Entry 3FD5 (X-ray diffraction, 1.90 A resolution); this record covers chains A and B.

# Chain A (and B)
Name: Selenide, water dikinase 1
Organism: Homo sapiens
Notes: EC 2.7.9.3; chain B of this document is another copy of the same molecule, construct and numbering; everything in this record applies to it too
UniProtKB: P49903 (SPS1_HUMAN); residues 1-392 here = UniProt positions 1-392
Chain sequence (394 residues; row label = number of the first residue in the row; numbers below 1 keep their minus sign (Gly-1 is residue -1)):
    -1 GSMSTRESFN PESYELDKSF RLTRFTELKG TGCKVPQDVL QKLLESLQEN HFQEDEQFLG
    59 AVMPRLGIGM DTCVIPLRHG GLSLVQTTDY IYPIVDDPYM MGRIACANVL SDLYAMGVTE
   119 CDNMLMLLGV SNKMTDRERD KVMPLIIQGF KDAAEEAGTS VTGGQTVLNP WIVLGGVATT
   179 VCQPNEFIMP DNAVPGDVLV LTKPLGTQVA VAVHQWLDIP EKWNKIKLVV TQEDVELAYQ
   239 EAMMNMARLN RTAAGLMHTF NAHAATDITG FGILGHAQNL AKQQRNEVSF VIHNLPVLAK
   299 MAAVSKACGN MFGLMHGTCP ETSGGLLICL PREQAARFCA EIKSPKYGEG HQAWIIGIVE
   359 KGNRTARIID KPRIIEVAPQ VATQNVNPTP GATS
Disordered / not traced: -1 to 8, 46-60, 215-226, 344-346, 378-392 (chain B: -1 to 5, 46-59, 344-346, 378-392)
Differences from the reference sequence: expression tag (-1 to 0)
Ion coordination: Mg2+ site 1: Asp69, Asp110, Asp265 (together with phosphomethylphosphonic acid adenosyl ester); K+ near Asp69 (its only coordinating residue here); Mg2+ site 2: Asp87, Asp110 (together with phosphate ion, phosphomethylphosphonic acid adenosyl ester); Mg2+ site 3: Asp87 (together with phosphate ion, phosphomethylphosphonic acid adenosyl ester) (shared with Gln163(B) of chain B); Mg2+ site 4: Gln163 (together with phosphate ion, phosphomethylphosphonic acid adenosyl ester) (shared with Asp87(B) of chain B)
Small-molecule neighbours:
  - phosphomethylphosphonic acid adenosyl ester (AP2), molecule 1: Lys32, Leu38, Leu42, Leu45, Ile66, Gly67, Met68, Asp69, Asp87, Asp110, Asp265, Thr267, Phe269, His274
  - phosphomethylphosphonic acid adenosyl ester (AP2), molecule 2: Met124, Leu126, Val159, Gly161, Gly162, Gln163, Thr164
Curated features (UniProtKB/Swiss-Prot):
  - active site: Cys31
  - binding site (ATP): Lys32, Gly67 to Asp69, Asp87, Asp110, Gly161 to Thr164
  - binding site (Mg(2+)): Asp69, Asp110, Asp265
  - site: Lys32 (Important for catalytic activity)
  - modified residue: Ser2 (N-acetylserine)
  - mutagenesis: Thr85 (T85A: Strongly reduced ADP hydrolysis), Gly268 (G268C: No change in ATP-binding), Gly270 (G270R: No change in ATP-binding), Gly273 (G273A/D/V: Loss of ATP-binding), His274 (H274N: Reduced ATP-binding; H274Y: Increased ATP-binding)

# How chain A and chain B interact
Residue-residue contacts (102):
  Cys31(A) with Val165(B); Leu166(B), hydrogen bond (backbone-backbone)
  Lys32(A) with Thr164(B); Val165(B)
  Val33(A) with Val128(B), hydrophobic; Thr164(B), hydrogen bond (backbone-backbone)
  Val37(A) with Arg137(B)
  Leu38(A) with Thr164(B)
  Leu41(A) with Arg137(B); Met141(B), hydrophobic; Ile145(B)
  Ser44(A) with Gln146(B); Lys149(B)
  Leu45(A) with Met124(B), hydrophobic; Ile145(B), hydrophobic; Lys149(B)
  Gly65(A) with Thr160(B)
  Ile66(A) with Val159(B); Thr160(B), hydrogen bond (backbone-backbone); Gly161(B)
  Cys71(A) with Thr160(B)
  Ile73(A) with Asp120(B); Asn121(B); Thr160(B)
  Leu75(A) with Asp120(B); Val179(B), hydrophobic
  His77(A) with Leu80(B); Gln181(B), hydrogen bond
  Leu80(A) with His77(B); Leu80(B), hydrophobic
  Leu82(A) with Asn121(B)
  Gln84(A) with Gln84(B); Asn121(B); Leu123(B); Thr177(B), hydrogen bond
  Thr86(A) with Leu125(B); Gly162(B)
  Asp87(A) with Gln163(B)
  Tyr88(A) with Leu126(B), hydrogen bond (side chain-backbone); Gly127(B); Gln163(B); Val165(B)
  Tyr90(A) with Val165(B); Leu166(B), hydrogen bond (side chain-backbone); Asn167(B), hydrogen bond
  Asp120(A) with Leu75(B)
  Asn121(A) with Cys71(B); Ile73(B); Leu82(B); Gln84(B)
  Leu123(A) with Gln84(B); Thr85(B); Thr86(B)
  Met124(A) with Leu45(B), hydrophobic
  Leu125(A) with Thr86(B); Leu125(B), hydrophobic
  Leu126(A) with Tyr88(B), hydrogen bond (backbone-side chain)
  Gly127(A) with Tyr88(B)
  Val128(A) with Val33(B), hydrophobic
  Asn130(A) with Trp169(B)
  Arg137(A) with Val37(B)
  Pro142(A) with Leu41(B), hydrophobic
  Ile145(A) with Leu41(B); Leu42(B), hydrophobic; Ser44(B); Leu45(B), hydrophobic
  Gln146(A) with Ser44(B), hydrogen bond
  Lys149(A) with Ser44(B), hydrogen bond (side chain-backbone); Leu45(B)
  Val159(A) with Leu45(B), hydrophobic; Ile66(B)
  Thr160(A) with Gly65(B); Ile66(B), hydrogen bond (backbone-backbone); Cys71(B); Ile73(B)
  Gly161(A) with Ile66(B)
  Gly162(A) with Thr86(B)
  Gln163(A) with Asp87(B), hydrogen bond; Tyr88(B), hydrogen bond (side chain-backbone)
  Thr164(A) with Lys32(B); Val33(B), hydrogen bond (backbone-backbone); Leu38(B)
  Val165(A) with Cys31(B); Tyr88(B); Tyr90(B), hydrophobic
  Leu166(A) with Cys31(B), hydrogen bond (backbone-backbone); Tyr90(B), hydrogen bond (backbone-side chain); Trp169(B)
  Asn167(A) with Tyr90(B), hydrogen bond; Asn167(B), hydrogen bond; Trp169(B)
  Pro168(A) with Pro168(B), hydrophobic; Trp169(B)
  Trp169(A) with Leu166(B); Pro168(B)
  Val175(A) with Val175(B), hydrophobic
  Thr177(A) with Leu82(B); Gln84(B), hydrogen bond
  Val179(A) with Leu75(B), hydrophobic; His77(B), hydrogen bond (backbone-side chain); Val179(B), hydrophobic
  Gln181(A) with His77(B)
Also at the interface, not in a pair above, chain A (56 interface residues in all): Leu42, Arg63, Thr85, Met141, Val171, Glu184
Also at the interface, not in a pair above, chain B (55 interface residues in all): Asn130, Asp138, Pro142, Val171

# Summary
The interface between chain A and chain B involves 56 residues on one side and 55 on the other, with 21
hydrogen bonds. Polar contacts include His77(A)-Gln181(B), Gln84(A)-Thr177(B) and Tyr88(A)-Leu126(B). Chain A
binds phosphomethylphosphonic acid adenosyl ester.
Both chains are Selenide, water dikinase 1 (Homo sapiens). Entry 3FD5 (Crystal structure of human
selenophosphate synthetase 1 complex with AMPCP) was determined by X-ray diffraction together with 3FD6 from
the same study.
